Entry 5S5B (X-ray diffraction, 2.30 A resolution); this record covers chains D and E of the 6 polymer chains in the assembly.

Chain D:
Protein: Tubulin beta-2B chain
Source organism: Bos taurus
Reference sequence: Q6B856 (TBB2B_BOVIN); the author numbering skips numbers that UniProt does not, so the offset changes along the chain: 1-42 = UniProt 1-42; 45-360 = UniProt 43-358; 369-455 = UniProt 359-445
Sequence (445 residues; numbered 1 to 455; 10 numbers in that range are skipped by the numbering (no residue carries them; nothing is unmodelled there); the number before each row is that of its first residue):
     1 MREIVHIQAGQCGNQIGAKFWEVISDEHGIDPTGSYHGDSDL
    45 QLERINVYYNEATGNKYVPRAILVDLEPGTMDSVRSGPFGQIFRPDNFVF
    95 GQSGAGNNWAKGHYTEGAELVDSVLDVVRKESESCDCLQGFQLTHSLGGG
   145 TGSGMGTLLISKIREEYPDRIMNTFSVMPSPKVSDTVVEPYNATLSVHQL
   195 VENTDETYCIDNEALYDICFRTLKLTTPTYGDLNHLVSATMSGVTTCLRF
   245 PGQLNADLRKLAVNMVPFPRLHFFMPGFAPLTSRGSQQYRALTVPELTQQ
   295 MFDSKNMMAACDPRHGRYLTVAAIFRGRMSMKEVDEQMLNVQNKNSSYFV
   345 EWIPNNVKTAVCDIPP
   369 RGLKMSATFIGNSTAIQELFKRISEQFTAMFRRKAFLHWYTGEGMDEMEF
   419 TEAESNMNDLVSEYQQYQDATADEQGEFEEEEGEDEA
Unresolved in the structure: 281-282, 442-455
Ion coordination: Mg2+: Gln11 (together with GDP)
Residues lining bound ligands: GDP (guanosine-5'-diphosphate): Gly10, Gln11, Cys12, Gln15, Ile16, Ala99, Asn101, Ser140, Gly142, Gly143, Gly144, Thr145, Gly146, Val171, Pro173, Val177, Ser178, Glu183, Asn206, Leu209, Tyr224, Leu227, Asn228

Chain E:
Protein: Stathmin-4
Source organism: Rattus norvegicus
Reference sequence: P63043 (STMN4_RAT); residues 5-145 here correspond to UniProt positions 49-189 (UniProt number = residue number + 44)
Sequence (143 residues; row label = number of the first residue in the row):
     3 MADMEVIELNKCTSGQSFEVILKPPSFDGVPEFNASLPRRRDPSLEEIQK
    53 KLEAAEERRKYQEAELLKHLAEKREHEREVIQKAIEENNNFIKMAKEKLA
   103 QKMESNKENREAHLAAMLERLQEKDKHAEEVRKNKELKEEASR
Unresolved in the structure: 3-5, 29-43, 144-145
Construct notes: initiating methionine (3); expression tag (4)

How chain D and chain E interact:
Pairs across the interface (28):
  Tyr108(D) - His129(E)  hydrogen bond
  Tyr108(D) - Ala130(E)  hydrophobic
  Tyr108(D) - Val133(E)  hydrophobic
  Tyr108(D) - Arg134(E)  hydrogen bond (backbone-side chain)
  Thr109(D) - Lys137(E)
  Ala112(D) - Arg134(E)
  Ser155(D) - Leu123(E)
  Lys156(D) - Asp127(E)  salt bridge
  Arg158(D) - Leu123(E)
  Glu159(D) - Leu120(E)
  Glu159(D) - Leu123(E)
  Glu159(D) - Gln124(E)
  Glu159(D) - Asp127(E)
  Pro162(D) - Leu116(E)  hydrophobic
  Asp163(D) - Arg112(E)
  Gln193(D) - Lys126(E)  hydrogen bond
  Asn197(D) - Leu123(E)
  Asn197(D) - Lys126(E)
  Thr409(D) - Lys140(E)  hydrogen bond (backbone-side chain)
  Gly410(D) - Lys137(E)
  Gly410(D) - Lys140(E)
  Glu411(D) - Val133(E)
  Glu411(D) - Lys137(E)  salt bridge
  Gly412(D) - Val133(E)
  Gly412(D) - Asn136(E)
  Gly412(D) - Lys137(E)
  Met413(D) - Val133(E)
  Glu417(D) - His129(E)  salt bridge
Interface residues without a listed pair, chain D (18 interface residues in all): Glu113
Interface residues without a listed pair, chain E (15 interface residues in all): Met119

In short:
The interface between chain D and chain E involves 18 residues on one side and 15 on the other, with 4
hydrogen bonds and 3 salt bridges. Polar pairs include Lys156(D)-Asp127(E), Glu411(D)-Lys137(E) and
Glu417(D)-His129(E). Ligands of chain D: GDP.
Here chain D is Tubulin beta-2B chain (Bos taurus) and chain E is Stathmin-4 (Rattus norvegicus). Entry 5S5B
(Tubulin-Z906021418-complex) was determined by X-ray diffraction, deposited together with 5S4L, 5S4M, 5S4N,
5S4O, 5S4P, 5S4Q and 52 further entries.
